Entry 4UNA (X-ray diffraction, 2.30 A resolution); this record covers chains A and B of the 4 polymer chains in the assembly.

Chain A:
Molecule: Homing endonuclease I-dmoi
From: Desulfurococcus mobilis
Notes: EC 3.1.-.-
UniProt: P21505 (DMO1_DESMO); residues 2-188 here = UniProt positions 2-188
Chain sequence (199 residues; row label = number of the first residue in the row):
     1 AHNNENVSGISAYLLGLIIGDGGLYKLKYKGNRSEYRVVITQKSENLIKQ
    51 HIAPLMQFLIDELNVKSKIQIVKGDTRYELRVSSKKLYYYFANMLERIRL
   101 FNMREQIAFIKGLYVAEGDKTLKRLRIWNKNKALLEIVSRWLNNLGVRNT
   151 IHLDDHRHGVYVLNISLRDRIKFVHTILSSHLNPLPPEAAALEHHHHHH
Disordered / not traced: 1-3, 188-199
Construct notes: expression tag (1, 189-199)
Ion coordination: Mn2+ site 1: Gly20, Glu117 (shared with DG15(B) of chain B; 1 residue of chain C); Mn2+ site 2: Asp21, Ala116 (shared with DA14(B) of chain B; 1 residue of chain K); Mn2+ site 3: Asp21, Glu117 (shared with DA14(B), DG15(B) of chain B; 1 residue of chain C; 1 residue of chain K)

Chain B:
Molecule: 25-nt DNA strand
Sequence (25 nucleotides; row label = number of the first residue in the row):
     1 GCCTTGCCGGGTAAGTTCCGGCGCG
Ion coordination: Mn2+ site 1: DA14 (shared with Asp21(A), Ala116(A) of chain A; 1 residue of chain K); Mn2+ site 2: DA14, DG15 (shared with Asp21(A), Glu117(A) of chain A; 1 residue of chain C; 1 residue of chain K); Mn2+ site 3: DG15 (shared with Gly20(A), Glu117(A) of chain A; 1 residue of chain C)

Interface between chain A and chain B:
Contacting residue pairs - 42 pairs, chain A then chain B:
  Gly20(A) with DG15(B), phosphate contact
  Asp21(A) with DA14(B), phosphate contact; DG15(B), phosphate contact
  Gly22(A) with DG15(B), sugar contact; DT16(B), phosphate contact
  Tyr25(A) with DG15(B), sugar contact; DT16(B), hydrogen bond to the phosphate; DT17(B), base contact
  Tyr29(A) with DC18(B), hydrogen bond to the base; DC19(B), hydrogen bond to the base
  Lys30(A) with DG20(B), salt bridge to the phosphate
  Arg33(A) with DG21(B), hydrogen bond to the base; DC22(B), base contact
  Arg37(A) with DT17(B), hydrogen bond to the base; DC18(B), base contact
  Thr41(A) with DA14(B), sugar contact; DG15(B), base contact
  Gln42(A) with DA14(B), phosphate contact
  Lys43(A) with DA13(B), salt bridge to the phosphate; DA14(B), hydrogen bond to the phosphate
  Thr76(A) with DA13(B), base contact; DA14(B), hydrogen bond to the base
  Arg77(A) with DA14(B), hydrogen bond to the base; DG15(B), hydrogen bond to the base
  Glu117(A) with DG15(B), phosphate contact
  Arg124(A) with DG6(B), hydrogen bond to the base; DC7(B), base contact
  Arg126(A) with DC7(B), base contact
  Thr150(A) with DG6(B), hydrogen bond to the phosphate
  His152(A) with DG6(B), salt bridge to the phosphate; DC7(B), salt bridge to the phosphate
  Asp154(A) with DC8(B), hydrogen bond to the base
  Arg157(A) with DG9(B), hydrogen bond to the base; DG10(B), hydrogen bond to the base; DG11(B), base contact
  Asn164(A) with DT5(B), sugar contact; DG6(B), phosphate contact
  Ser166(A) with DT5(B), hydrogen bond to the phosphate
  Leu167(A) with DT4(B), phosphate contact; DT5(B), hydrogen bond to the phosphate
  Arg168(A) with DT4(B), hydrogen bond to the phosphate; DT5(B), salt bridge to the phosphate
Other interface residues (no listed pair), chain A (32 interface residues in all): Gly23, Leu27, Glu35, Ala116, His156, His158, Ile165, Arg170

In short:
32 residues of chain A face 18 of chain B across their interface, with 17 hydrogen bonds and 5 salt bridges.
Among the polar pairs are Tyr29(A)-DC18(B), Tyr29(A)-DC19(B) and Arg33(A)-DG21(B). Gly20(A), Glu117(A) and
DG15(B) coordinate Mn2+ site 3.
Here chain A is Homing endonuclease I-dmoi (Desulfurococcus mobilis) and chain B is a 25-nt DNA strand. Entry
4UNA (The crystal structure of I-dmoi in complex with its target DNA at 2 days incubation in ...) was
determined by X-ray diffraction (same publication as 4D6N, 4D6O, 4UN7, 4UN8, 4UN9, 4UNB, 4UNC and 4UT0).
